PDB entry 8BMW | electron microscopy, 3.50 A resolution | chains K and M of the 15 polymer chains in the assembly

Chain K:
Protein: CRISPR-associated protein Cas10 (Type III-D)
Source organism: Saccharolobus solfataricus
UniProt: A0A157T112 (A0A157T112_SACSO); residues 1-829 here correspond to UniProt positions 7-835 (UniProt number = residue number + 6)
Chain sequence (829 residues; numbered 1 to 829; the number before each row is that of its first residue):
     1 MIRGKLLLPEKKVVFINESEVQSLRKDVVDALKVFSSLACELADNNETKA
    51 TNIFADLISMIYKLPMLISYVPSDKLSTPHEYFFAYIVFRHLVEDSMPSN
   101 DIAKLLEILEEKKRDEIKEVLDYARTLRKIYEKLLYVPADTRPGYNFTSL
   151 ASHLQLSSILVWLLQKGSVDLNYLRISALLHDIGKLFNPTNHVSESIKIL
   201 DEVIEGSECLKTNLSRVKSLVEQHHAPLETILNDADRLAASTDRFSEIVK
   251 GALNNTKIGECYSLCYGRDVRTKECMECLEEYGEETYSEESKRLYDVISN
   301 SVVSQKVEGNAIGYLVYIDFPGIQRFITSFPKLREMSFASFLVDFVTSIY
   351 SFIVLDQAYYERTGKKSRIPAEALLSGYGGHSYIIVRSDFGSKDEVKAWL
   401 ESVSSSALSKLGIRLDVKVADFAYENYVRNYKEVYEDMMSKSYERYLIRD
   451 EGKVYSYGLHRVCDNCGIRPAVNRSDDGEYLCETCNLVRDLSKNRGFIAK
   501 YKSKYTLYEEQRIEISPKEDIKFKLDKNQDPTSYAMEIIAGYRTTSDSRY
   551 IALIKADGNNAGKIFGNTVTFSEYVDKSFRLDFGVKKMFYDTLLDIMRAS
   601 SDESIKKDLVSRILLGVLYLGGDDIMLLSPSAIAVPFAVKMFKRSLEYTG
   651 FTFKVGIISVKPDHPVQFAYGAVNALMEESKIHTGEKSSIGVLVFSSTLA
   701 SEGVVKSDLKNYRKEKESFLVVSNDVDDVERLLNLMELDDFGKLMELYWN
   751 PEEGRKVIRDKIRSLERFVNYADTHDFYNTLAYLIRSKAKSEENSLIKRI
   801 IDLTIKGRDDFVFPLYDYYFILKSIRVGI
Construct notes: conflict Asp421 (Asn427 in A0A157T112)
Cystine bridges: Cys261-Cys278, Cys265-Cys275

Chain M:
Protein: CRISPR-associated protein Cas5 (Type III-D)
Source organism: Saccharolobus solfataricus
UniProt: A0A157T1I2 (A0A157T1I2_SACSO); residues 1-300 here = UniProt positions 1-300
Chain sequence (300 residues; numbered 1 to 300; the number before each row is that of its first residue):
     1 MILIKLKVKGYITTQMRRIRNYYFSITNYIPSTTLRGAILAEYYNQTGKI
    51 DENFYVSPAYPIKTAPAHYFSPAKERKGDEFIEVKRILEKKEKEFEANKP
   101 IEEIMKLEIDGKHPKPKIGSLITYEGETDKENKYREFSSKSIIQMHVAID
   151 KTSISSYKGMLFAYEYKEFDEMWAIASDSEVIDTVKRIKIGRGKNRGNKV
   201 VDVEKVREVSLDQSKGLLYCLSPCIGSLFGKTFFKAKYIIGDKSIYSGWF
   251 TVDSFSGQKPVFETLREGSLVYVESFSNEKSLMPAGLNFMLRISDLSSIL
Disordered / not traced: 1, 151-155
Cystine bridges: Cys220-Cys224

How chain K and chain M interact:
Contacting residue pairs - 80 pairs, chain K then chain M:
  Arg325(K) with Asp242(M), salt bridge; Lys243(M), hydrogen bond (side chain-backbone); Ser244(M); Arg266(M)
  Thr328(K) with Arg17(M)
  Pro331(K) with Arg20(M)
  Lys332(K) with Arg20(M)
  Tyr435(K) with Arg76(M), hydrogen bond
  Glu436(K) with His113(M)
  Met439(K) with His113(M)
  Ser440(K) with His113(M)
  Tyr443(K) with Tyr69(M); Glu102(M); Met105(M), hydrophobic
  Tyr446(K) with Tyr69(M), hydrophobic; Pro116(M), hydrogen bond (side chain-backbone); Ile118(M), hydrophobic; Ile239(M); Ile240(M); Gly241(M), hydrogen bond (backbone-backbone)
  Leu447(K) with Ile101(M), hydrophobic; Met105(M), hydrophobic; Tyr238(M), hydrophobic; Ile239(M); Ile240(M), hydrophobic
  Ile448(K) with Ile239(M), hydrogen bond (backbone-backbone); Gly241(M); Asp242(M)
  Arg449(K) with Lys243(M)
  Asp450(K) with Ile225(M); Gly226(M), hydrogen bond (side chain-backbone); Ser227(M), hydrogen bond (side chain-backbone)
  Glu451(K) with Glu263(M)
  Gly452(K) with Glu263(M)
  Lys453(K) with Val261(M); Phe262(M); Glu263(M), hydrogen bond (backbone-side chain)
  Val454(K) with Val261(M); Glu263(M)
  Tyr455(K) with Ile245(M), hydrophobic; Val261(M)
  Tyr457(K) with Met16(M), hydrogen bond (side chain-backbone); Arg17(M); Ile26(M)
  Gly458(K) with Arg17(M)
  Leu459(K) with Arg17(M)
  Cys463(K) with Lys259(M); Val261(M), hydrophobic
  Asp464(K) with Gln258(M); Lys259(M), hydrogen bond (backbone-backbone)
  Asn465(K) with Lys259(M), hydrogen bond (backbone-backbone); Pro260(M); Val261(M)
  Cys466(K) with Phe229(M), hydrophobic; Phe262(M), hydrophobic
  Tyr480(K) with Arg18(M)
  Gly562(K) with Arg76(M)
  Asp663(K) with Tyr22(M), hydrogen bond
  Pro665(K) with Ile19(M), hydrophobic; Tyr22(M); Phe24(M), hydrophobic
  Gln667(K) with Ile19(M)
  Phe668(K) with Ile19(M), hydrophobic; Phe24(M), hydrophobic
  Ser697(K) with Met145(M)
  Thr698(K) with Ile143(M)
  Leu699(K) with Tyr22(M), hydrophobic; Ile143(M); Met145(M), hydrophobic; Ala163(M), hydrophobic
  Ser701(K) with Glu165(M), hydrogen bond
  Gly703(K) with Ser141(M), hydrogen bond (backbone-side chain)
  Val704(K) with Ser141(M), hydrogen bond (backbone-side chain); Ile143(M), hydrophobic
  Ser707(K) with Lys140(M); Ser141(M)
  Lys710(K) with Ser138(M); Ser139(M); Lys140(M)
  Asn711(K) with Lys140(M), hydrogen bond
Interface residues without a listed pair, chain K (46 interface residues in all): Ser329, His460, Arg461, Ala700, Lys706
Interface residues without a listed pair, chain M (48 interface residues in all): Lys115, Ile142, Ser247, Ser256, Leu265

In short:
The interface between chain K and chain M involves 46 residues on one side and 48 on the other, with 16
hydrogen bonds and 1 salt bridge. Polar contacts include Arg325(K)-Asp242(M), Arg325(K)-Lys243(M) and
Tyr435(K)-Arg76(M).
Here chain K is CRISPR-associated protein Cas10 (Type III-D) and chain M is CRISPR-associated protein Cas5
(Type III-D), both from Saccharolobus solfataricus. Entry 8BMW (SsoCsm) was determined by electron microscopy.
